3M99 - chains A and B of the 4 polymer chains in the assembly; structure by X-ray diffraction, 2.70 A resolution.

# Chain A
Molecule: Ubiquitin carboxyl-terminal hydrolase 8
Source organism: Saccharomyces cerevisiae
Notes: EC 3.1.2.15
UniProtKB: P50102 (UBP8_YEAST); residues 1-471 here = UniProt positions 1-471
Chain sequence (471 residues; row label = number of the first residue in the row):
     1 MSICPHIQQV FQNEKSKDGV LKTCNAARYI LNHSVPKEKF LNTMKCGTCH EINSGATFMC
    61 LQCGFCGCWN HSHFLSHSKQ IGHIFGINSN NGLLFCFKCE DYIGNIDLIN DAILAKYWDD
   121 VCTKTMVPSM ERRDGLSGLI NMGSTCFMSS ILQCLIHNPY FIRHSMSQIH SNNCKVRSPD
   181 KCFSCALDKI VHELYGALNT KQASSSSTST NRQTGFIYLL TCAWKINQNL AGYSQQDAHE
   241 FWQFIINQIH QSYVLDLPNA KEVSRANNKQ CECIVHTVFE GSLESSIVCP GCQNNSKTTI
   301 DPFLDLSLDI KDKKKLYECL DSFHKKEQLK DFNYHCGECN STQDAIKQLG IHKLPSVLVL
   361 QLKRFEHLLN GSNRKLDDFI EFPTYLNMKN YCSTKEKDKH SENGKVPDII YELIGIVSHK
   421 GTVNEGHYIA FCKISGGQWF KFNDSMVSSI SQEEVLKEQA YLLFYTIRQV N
Disordered / not traced: 1, 177-179, 199-208, 228-234, 262-266, 334-344, 394-405
Ion coordination: Zn2+ site 1: Cys4, His6, Cys99; Zn2+ site 2: Cys46, Cys49, Cys68, His73; Zn2+ site 3: Cys60, Cys63, His77, His83; Zn2+ site 4: His170, Cys182, Cys185; Zn2+ site 5: His250, Cys271, Cys273, His276
Swiss-Prot annotation at these positions:
  - zinc finger: Lys22 to Cys122 (UBP-type)
  - active site: Cys146 (Nucleophile), His427 (Proton acceptor)
  - binding site (Zn(2+)): Cys4, His6, Cys46, Cys49, Cys60, Cys63, Cys68, His73, His77, His83, Cys96, Cys99, His170, Cys174, Cys182, Cys185, His250, Cys271, Cys273, His276 and 4 more in UniProt
  - mutagenesis: Cys46 (C46A: Lowers histone H2B deubiquitination activity; when associated with A-49), Cys49 (C49A: Lowers histone H2B deubiquitination activity; when associated with A-46), His77 (H77A: Lowers histone H2B deubiquitination activity), Cys146 (C146S: Lowers histone H2B deubiquitination activity), His419 (H419A: Lowers histone H2B deubiquitination activity)
Reported in the primary citation:
  - catalytic residues: Asn141, Cys146, His427, Asn443, Asp444
  - contacts within the chain: Cys146-His427, His427-Asn443 (hydrogen bond)

# Chain B
Molecule: SAGA-associated factor 11
Source organism: Saccharomyces cerevisiae
UniProtKB: Q03067 (SGF11_YEAST); numbering as in UniProt (aligned over 1-99)
Chain sequence (99 residues; row label = number of the first residue in the row):
     1 MTEETITIDS ISNGILNNLL TTLIQDIVAR ETTQQQLLKT RYPDLRSYYF DPNGSLDING
    61 LQKQQESSQY IHCENCGRDV SANRLAAHLQ RCLSRGARR
Disordered / not traced: 1-6, 96-99
Ion coordination: Zn2+: Cys73, His88, Cys92
Swiss-Prot annotation at these positions:
  - zinc finger: Ile71 to Cys92 (SGF11-type)
  - binding site (Zn(2+)): Cys73, Cys76, His88, Cys92
  - mutagenesis: Ile15 (I15A: Moerately decreases the affinity of SGF11 for SUS1), Asn18 (N18NA: Causes a dramatic decrease in the affinity of SGF11 for SUS1), Leu19 (L19LA: Causes a dramatic decrease in the affinity of SGF11 for SUS1), Asp57 (D57A: Reduces deubiquitination activity of the SAGA DUB module; when associated with A-60), Gly60 (G60A: Reduces deubiquitination activity of the SAGA DUB module; when associated with A-57), Arg84 (R84A: No effect), Leu85 (L85D: Strongly reduces deubiquitination activity of the SAGA DUB module), Ala86 (A86D: Moderately impairs deubiquitination activity of the SAGA DUB module), Leu89 (L89D: Strongly reduces deubiquitination activity of the SAGA DUB module), Arg91 (R91A: No effect)
Reported in the primary citation:
  - mutagenesis - D57A/G60A, L85D, A86D, A86D/L89D, L89D: decreased catalytic activity on Ub-AMC
  - mutagenesis - R84A, R84A/R91A, R91A: unchanged catalytic activity
  - mutagenesis - R84A, R84A/R91A: decreased catalytic activity
  - mutagenesis - L85D: decreased catalytic activity on Ub-H2B
  - mutagenesis - R84A, L85D, L89D: decreased growth in response to gcn5Delta
  - mutagenesis - A86D, R91A: decreased growth
  - mutagenesis - R84A/R91A, A86D/L89D: abolished growth

# How chain A and chain B interact
Residue-residue contacts (80):
  Glu51(A) - Asn18(B)  hydrogen bond
  Ile52(A) - Asn18(B)  hydrogen bond (backbone-side chain)
  Asn53(A) - Asn18(B)  hydrogen bond (backbone-side chain)
  Asn53(A) - Thr22(B)  hydrogen bond (backbone-side chain)
  Ser54(A) - Asn18(B)
  Ser54(A) - Thr21(B)  hydrogen bond (backbone-side chain)
  Ser54(A) - Thr22(B)
  Gly55(A) - Thr22(B)  hydrogen bond (backbone-side chain)
  Gly55(A) - Gln25(B)
  Ala56(A) - Gln25(B)  hydrogen bond (backbone-side chain)
  Trp69(A) - Gln25(B)
  Asn70(A) - Thr21(B)  hydrogen bond
  Asn70(A) - Gln25(B)  hydrogen bond
  Asn90(A) - Thr22(B)
  Asn90(A) - Asp26(B)
  Asn90(A) - Arg30(B)  hydrogen bond (backbone-side chain)
  Asn91(A) - Asp26(B)
  Asn91(A) - Ala29(B)
  Asn91(A) - Arg30(B)
  Leu93(A) - Ala29(B)
  Leu93(A) - Thr33(B)
  Asp101(A) - Gln36(B)  hydrogen bond
  Tyr102(A) - Ala29(B)  hydrophobic
  Tyr102(A) - Thr33(B)
  Tyr102(A) - Gln36(B)
  Ile103(A) - Gln36(B)
  Gly104(A) - Gln36(B)  hydrogen bond (backbone-side chain)
  Asn105(A) - Gln36(B)
  Asn105(A) - Thr40(B)
  Asp107(A) - Arg41(B)  salt bridge
  Val127(A) - Arg41(B)
  Pro128(A) - Tyr42(B)  hydrogen bond (backbone-side chain)
  Ser129(A) - Tyr42(B)
  Met130(A) - Tyr42(B)
  Met130(A) - Asp44(B)
  Met130(A) - Leu45(B)  hydrophobic
  Met130(A) - Arg46(B)  hydrogen bond (side chain-backbone)
  Glu131(A) - Arg46(B)  salt bridge
  Arg133(A) - Tyr42(B)
  Arg133(A) - Leu45(B)
  Arg133(A) - Tyr48(B)
  Asp134(A) - Tyr48(B)  hydrogen bond
  Leu136(A) - Tyr48(B)
  Leu136(A) - Ile58(B)  hydrophobic
  Ile140(A) - Gln64(B)
  Ile140(A) - Glu66(B)
  Ile140(A) - Gln69(B)
  Asn141(A) - Glu66(B)
  Asn141(A) - Ala82(B)
  Asn141(A) - Asn83(B)
  Met142(A) - Ile71(B)  hydrophobic
  Met142(A) - Ala82(B)
  Met142(A) - Asn83(B)
  Met142(A) - Leu85(B)  hydrogen bond (backbone-backbone)
  Met142(A) - Ala86(B)  hydrogen bond (backbone-backbone)
  Gly143(A) - Asn83(B)
  Gly143(A) - Ala86(B)
  Thr145(A) - Ala86(B)
  Ser209(A) - Gln69(B)
  Thr210(A) - Gln69(B)
  Thr210(A) - Tyr70(B)
  Ile217(A) - Ile71(B)  hydrophobic
  Ile217(A) - Leu85(B)  hydrophobic
  Thr221(A) - Leu89(B)
  Thr221(A) - Leu93(B)
  Trp224(A) - Leu93(B)
  Trp224(A) - Ser94(B)
  Phe440(A) - Tyr48(B)  hydrophobic
  Phe440(A) - Ile58(B)  hydrophobic
  Ser445(A) - Gln64(B)
  Met446(A) - Asp57(B)
  Met446(A) - Gln62(B)
  Met446(A) - Lys63(B)
  Val447(A) - Asp57(B)
  Val447(A) - Ile58(B)  hydrogen bond (backbone-backbone)
  Ser448(A) - Leu56(B)
  Ser448(A) - Ile58(B)
  Ser449(A) - Tyr49(B)  hydrogen bond (side chain-backbone)
  Ser449(A) - Phe50(B)
  Ser449(A) - Ile58(B)
Other interface residues (no listed pair), chain A (48 interface residues in all): Ser2, Asn110, Leu220, Ser435, Asn443, Ile450, Ser451
Other interface residues (no listed pair), chain B (45 interface residues in all): Asn17, Leu19, Thr32, Gln34, Leu37, Leu38, Leu61, Arg84, Ala87, Gln90
Interface features reported in the paper:
  - interface residues, chain A: Trp69(A), Tyr102(A)
  - interface residues, chain B: Leu85(B)

# Overview
The interface between chain A and chain B involves 48 residues on one side and 45 on the other, with 19
hydrogen bonds and 2 salt bridges. Polar pairs include Asp107(A)-Arg41(B), Glu131(A)-Arg46(B) and
Glu51(A)-Asn18(B). From the paper: catalytic residues Asn141(A), Cys146(A) and His427(A) among others;
D57A/G60A, L85D and A86D of chain B, among others, reduce catalytic activity on Ub-AMC; 8 substitutions were
tested in all.
Chain A is Ubiquitin carboxyl-terminal hydrolase 8 and chain B is SAGA-associated factor 11, both from
Saccharomyces cerevisiae; the structure, Structure of the Ubp8-Sgf11-Sgf73-Sus1 SAGA DUB module, was
determined by X-ray diffraction.
